PDB entry 7BGL | electron microscopy, 2.20 A resolution | chains A and b of the 78 polymer chains in the assembly

[Chain A]
Molecule: Flagellar L-ring protein
From: Salmonella typhimurium (strain LT2 / SGSC1412 / ATCC 700720)
UniProt: P0A1N8 (FLGH_SALTY); residue numbers follow UniProt; this construct covers 1-232
Chain sequence (232 residues; row label = number of the first residue in the row):
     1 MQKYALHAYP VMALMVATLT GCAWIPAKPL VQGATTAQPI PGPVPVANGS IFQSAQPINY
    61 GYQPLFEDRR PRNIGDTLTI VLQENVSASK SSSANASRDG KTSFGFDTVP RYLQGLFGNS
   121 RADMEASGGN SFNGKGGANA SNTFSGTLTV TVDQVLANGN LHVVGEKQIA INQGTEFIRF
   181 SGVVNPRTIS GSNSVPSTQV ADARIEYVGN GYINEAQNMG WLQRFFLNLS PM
Disordered / not traced: 1-21
Small-molecule neighbours:
  - TQN ([(3R)-1-[[(2R,3R,4R,5S,6R)-6-[[(2R,3R,4R,5S,6R)-3-[[(3R)-3-dodecanoyloxytetradecanoyl]amino]-6-(hydroxymethyl)-5-phosphonooxy-4-[(3R)-3-tetradecanoyloxytetradecanoyl]oxy-oxan-2-yl]oxymethyl]-5-oxidanyl-4-[(3R)-3-oxidanyltetradecanoyl]oxy-2-phosphonooxy-oxan-3-yl]amino]-1-oxidanylidene-tetradecan-3-yl] hexadecanoate), molecule 1: Gly115, Leu116, Phe117, Arg121, Ala122
  - TQN, molecule 2: Phe225, Phe226, Leu229, Pro231
Swiss-Prot annotation at these positions:
  - lipidation: Cys22 (N-palmitoyl cysteine)
Reported in the primary citation:
  - self-association interface (contacts with another copy of this molecule): Cys22 to Arg69

[Chain b]
Molecule: Flagellar P-ring protein
From: Salmonella typhimurium (strain LT2 / SGSC1412 / ATCC 700720)
UniProt: P15930 (FLGI_SALTY); numbering as in UniProt (aligned over 1-365)
Chain sequence (365 residues; each row starts with the number of its first residue):
     1 MFKALAGIVL ALVATLAHAE RIRDLTSVQG VRENSLIGYG LVVGLDGTGD QTTQTPFTTQ
    61 TLNNMLSQLG ITVPTGTNMQ LKNVAAVMVT ASYPPFARQG QTIDVVVSSM GNAKSLRGGT
   121 LLMTPLKGVD SQVYALAQGN ILVGGAGASA GGSSVQVNQL NGGRITNGAI IERELPTQFG
   181 AGNTINLQLN DEDFTMAQQI TDAINRARGY GSATALDART VQVRVPSGNS SQVRFLADIQ
   241 NMEVNVTPQD AKVVINSRTG SVVMNREVTL DSCAVAQGNL SVTVNRQLNV NQPNTPFGGG
   301 QTVVTPQTQI DLRQSGGSLQ SVRSSANLNS VVRALNALGA TPMDLMSILQ SMQSAGCLRA
   361 KLEII
Disordered / not traced: 1-19, 146-154, 285-315

[How chain A and chain b interact]
Residue-residue contacts - 14 pairs, chain A then chain b:
  Asn48(A) with Gln99(b)
  Ser50(A) with Gln99(b), hydrogen bond
  Phe52(A) with Leu136(b), hydrophobic; Glu172(b)
  Ser54(A) with Arg173(b)
  Pro57(A) with Gln132(b); Arg173(b)
  Tyr60(A) with Asp130(b); Gln132(b)
  Gly61(A) with Asp130(b)
  Tyr62(A) with Val129(b)
  Gln63(A) with Val129(b), hydrogen bond (backbone-backbone); Ser131(b), hydrogen bond
  Leu65(A) with Ile37(b), hydrophobic
Interface residues without a listed pair, chain A (12 interface residues in all): Ala55, Asn59
Interface residues without a listed pair, chain b (10 interface residues in all): Val133

[Overview]
12 residues of chain A face 10 of chain b across their interface; the contacts include 3 hydrogen bonds. Polar
pairs include Ser50(A)-Gln99(b), Gln63(A)-Ser131(b) and Gln63(A)-Val129(b). Ligands of chain A: compound TQN.
The paper reports a self-association interface involving Cys22(A).
Chain A is Flagellar L-ring protein and chain b is Flagellar P-ring protein, both from Salmonella typhimurium
(strain LT2 / SGSC1412 / ATCC 700720); the structure, Salmonella LP ring 26 mer refined in C26 map, was
determined by electron microscopy together with 7BHQ, 7BIN, 7BJ2, 7BK0 and 7NVG from the same study.
